PDB entry 6X0I | X-ray diffraction, 1.95 A resolution | chains A and C of the 4 polymer chains in the assembly

# Chain A (and C)
Molecule: L-ornithine N(5)-monooxygenase
From: Neosartorya fumigata (strain ATCC MYA-4609 / Af293 / CBS 101355 / FGSC A1100)
Notes: EC 1.14.13.196; chain C of this document is another copy of the same molecule, construct and numbering; everything in this record applies to it too
UniProtKB: E9QYP0 (SIDA_ASPFU); residues 1-501 here = UniProt positions 1-501
Sequence (501 residues; each row starts with the number of its first residue):
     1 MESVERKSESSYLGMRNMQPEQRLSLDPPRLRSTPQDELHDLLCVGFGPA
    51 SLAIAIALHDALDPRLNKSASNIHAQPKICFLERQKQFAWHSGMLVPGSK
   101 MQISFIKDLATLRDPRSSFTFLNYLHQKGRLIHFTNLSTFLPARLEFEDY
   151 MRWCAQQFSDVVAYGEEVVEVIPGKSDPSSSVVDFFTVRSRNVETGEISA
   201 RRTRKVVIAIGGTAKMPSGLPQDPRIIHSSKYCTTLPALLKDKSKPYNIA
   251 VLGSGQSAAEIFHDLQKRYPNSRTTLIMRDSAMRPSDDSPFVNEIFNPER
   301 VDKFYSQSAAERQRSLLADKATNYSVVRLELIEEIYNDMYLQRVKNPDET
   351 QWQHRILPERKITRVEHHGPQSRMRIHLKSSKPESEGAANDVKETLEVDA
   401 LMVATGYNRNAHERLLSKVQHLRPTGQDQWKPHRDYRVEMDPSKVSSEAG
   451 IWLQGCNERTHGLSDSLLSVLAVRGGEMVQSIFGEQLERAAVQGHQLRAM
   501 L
Unresolved in the structure: 1-29, 68-75, 384-392, 490-501 (chain C: 1-29, 69-75, 384-392, 489-501)
Ion coordination: Ca2+ near Asp288 (its only coordinating residue here)
Small-molecule neighbours:
  - FAD (flavin-adenine dinucleotide): Val45, Gly46, Phe47, Gly48, Pro49, Ala50, Ser51, Leu82, Glu83, Arg84, Gln85, Trp90, His91, Met94, Lys100, Met101, Gln102, Ile103, Arg144, Glu166, Glu167, Val168, Ala209, Ile210, Gly211, Gly212, Tyr407, Arg409, Leu415, Gly455, Ser466, Leu467, Leu468, Ser469
  - NADP (NAP; NADP nicotinamide-adenine-dinucleotide phosphate): Met94, Ser99, Lys100, Gln102, Arg144, Lys215, Pro217, Leu252, Gly253, Ser254, Gly255, Gln256, Ser257, Ala258, Glu260, Arg279, Asn323, Tyr324, Ser325, Ala404, Thr405, Gly406, Tyr407
Curated features (UniProtKB/Swiss-Prot):
  - binding site (FAD): Glu83 to His91, Gln102, Val168, Ser466 to Leu468
  - binding site (substrate): Lys107, Asn293 to Phe296, Asn323, Ser469
  - binding site (NADP(+)): Ser254 to Ser257, Arg279, Asn323 to Ser325
Reported in the primary citation:
  - binding site for NADP: Arg279, Asn323, Ser325
  - conformationally variable residues (side-chain flip): Arg279, Ser325
  - binding site for flavin-adenine dinucleotide: His91
  - mutagenesis - Y324A: abolished expression
  - mutagenesis - Y324F (35-fold): decreased catalytic activity on NADPH
  - mutagenesis - H91A: unchanged catalytic activity
  - mutagenesis - Y324F (10-fold): decreased binding to L-Orn
  - mutagenesis - Y324F (10-fold): decreased binding to NADPH

# Chain A / chain C interface
Residue-residue contacts (33):
  Lys100(A) with Asn337(C), hydrogen bond
  Leu125(A) with Tyr340(C)
  Arg130(A) with Tyr340(C), hydrogen bond; Arg343(C); Val344(C)
  His133(A) with Tyr336(C); Tyr340(C); Arg343(C)
  Phe134(A) with Tyr340(C)
  Asn136(A) with Tyr336(C)
  Leu137(A) with Tyr336(C), hydrophobic; Tyr340(C), hydrophobic
  Ala143(A) with Leu341(C), hydrophobic
  Leu145(A) with Lys345(C)
  Glu146(A) with Tyr340(C), hydrogen bond; Val344(C)
  Tyr336(A) with His133(C), hydrogen bond (side chain-backbone); Asn136(C); Leu137(C), hydrophobic
  Asn337(A) with Lys100(C); Leu137(C)
  Tyr340(A) with Leu125(C); Arg130(C), hydrogen bond; His133(C); Phe134(C); Leu137(C), hydrophobic; Glu146(C), hydrogen bond
  Leu341(A) with Ala143(C), hydrophobic
  Arg343(A) with Arg130(C); His133(C)
  Val344(A) with Arg130(C); Glu146(C)
  Lys345(A) with Leu145(C)

# In short
The chain A/chain C interface involves 17 residues from each chain; the contacts include 6 hydrogen bonds.
Among the polar pairs are Lys100(A)-Asn337(C), Arg130(A)-Tyr340(C) and Glu146(A)-Tyr340(C). The paper reports
a binding site for NADP at Arg279(A), Asn323(A) and Ser325(A); Y324A of chain A abolishes expression; 3
substitutions were tested in all.
Both chains are L-ornithine N(5)-monooxygenase (Neosartorya fumigata (strain ATCC MYA-4609 / Af293 / CBS
101355 / FGSC A1100)). Entry 6X0I (Structure of oxidized SidA ornithine hydroxylase with the FAD "in" and
complexed with NADP) was determined by X-ray diffraction (same publication as 6X0H, 6X0J and 6X0K).
